PDB entry 6HUI | X-ray diffraction, 3.00 A resolution | chains A and D of the 6 polymer chains in the assembly

Chain A (and D):
Name: DNA protection during starvation protein
Source organism: Listeria innocua
Notes: EC 1.16.-.-; chain D of this document is another copy of the same molecule, construct and numbering; everything in this record applies to it too
UniProt: P80725 (DPS_LISIN); residues 2-157 here correspond to UniProt positions 1-156 (UniProt number = residue number - 1)
Chain sequence (156 residues; numbered 2 to 157; the number before each row is that of its first residue):
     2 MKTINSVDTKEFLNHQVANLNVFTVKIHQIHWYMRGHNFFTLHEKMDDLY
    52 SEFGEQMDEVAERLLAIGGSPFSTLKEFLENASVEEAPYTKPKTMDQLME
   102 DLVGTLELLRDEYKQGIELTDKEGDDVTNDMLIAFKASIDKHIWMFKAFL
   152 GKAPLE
Disordered / not traced: 2-7
UniProt features mapped onto this chain:
  - binding site (Fe cation): His32, Asp59, Glu63
Metal / ion sites: Zn2+ site 1 near His16 (its only coordinating residue here); Zn2+ site 2: His29 (shared with Asp59(D) of chain D); Zn2+ site 3: His32 (shared with Glu63(D) of chain D); Zn2+ site 4: His38 (shared with 1 residue of chain E); Zn2+ site 5: His44 (shared with Glu63(D) of chain D); Zn2+ site 6: Glu45, Asp49; Zn2+ site 7: Asp59 (shared with His32(D) of chain D); Zn2+ site 8: Glu63 (shared with His44(D) of chain D); Zn2+ site 9: Asp97 (shared with 1 residue of chain F); Zn2+ site 10 near Glu113 (its only coordinating residue here); Zn2+ site 11: Glu119 (shared with 1 residue of chain C); Zn2+ site 12 near His143 (its only coordinating residue here)

Interface between chain A and chain D:
Residue-residue contacts (62; chain A residue first):
  Val23(A) with Leu76(D), hydrophobic
  Val26(A) with Ser74(D); Thr75(D); Leu76(D), hydrophobic; Phe79(D), hydrophobic
  His29(A) with Met58(D); Asp59(D), salt bridge
  Gln30(A) with Ser74(D), hydrogen bond; Thr75(D)
  His32(A) with Asp59(D), salt bridge; Glu63(D), salt bridge
  Trp33(A) with Met58(D), hydrophobic; Asp59(D); Ala62(D), hydrophobic; Leu66(D); Phe73(D)
  Tyr34(A) with Ser71(D); Pro72(D), hydrogen bond (side chain-backbone); Ser74(D)
  His44(A) with Glu63(D), salt bridge
  Tyr51(A) with Tyr51(D), hydrogen bond
  Met58(A) with His29(D); Trp33(D), hydrophobic
  Asp59(A) with His29(D), salt bridge; His32(D); Trp33(D); Asp48(D)
  Ala62(A) with Trp33(D), hydrophobic
  Glu63(A) with His32(D), salt bridge; His44(D), salt bridge
  Leu66(A) with Trp33(D)
  Ser71(A) with Tyr34(D)
  Pro72(A) with Tyr34(D), hydrogen bond (backbone-side chain)
  Phe73(A) with Trp33(D)
  Ser74(A) with Val26(D); Gln30(D), hydrogen bond; Tyr34(D); Tyr90(D)
  Thr75(A) with Val26(D); Gln30(D); Glu87(D); Ala88(D); Pro89(D)
  Leu76(A) with Val23(D), hydrophobic; Val26(D), hydrophobic; Leu76(D); Phe79(D), hydrophobic; Leu80(D), hydrophobic; Glu87(D), hydrogen bond (backbone-side chain)
  Lys77(A) with Leu80(D); Glu87(D), hydrogen bond (backbone-side chain)
  Glu78(A) with Pro89(D)
  Phe79(A) with Val26(D), hydrophobic; Leu76(D), hydrophobic
  Leu80(A) with Leu76(D), hydrophobic; Lys77(D)
  Glu87(A) with Thr75(D); Leu76(D), hydrogen bond (side chain-backbone); Lys77(D), hydrogen bond (side chain-backbone)
  Ala88(A) with Thr75(D)
  Pro89(A) with Thr75(D); Glu78(D)
Other interface residues (no listed pair), chain A (29 interface residues in all): Asp48, Tyr90

Overview:
Chain A and chain D each contribute 29 residues to their interface; the contacts include 9 hydrogen bonds and
7 salt bridges. Polar contacts include His29(A)-Asp59(D), His32(A)-Asp59(D) and His32(A)-Glu63(D). Glu45(A)
and Asp49(A) coordinate Zn2+ site 6. From UniProt: 3 Fe cation-binding residues on chain A.
Both chains are DNA protection during starvation protein (Listeria innocua). Entry 6HUI (The structure of Dps
from Listeria innocua soaked with zinc) was determined by X-ray diffraction together with 6SEV, 6HVQ, 6HX2 and
6HV1 from the same study.
